9D8V - chains B and D of the 6 polymer chains in the assembly; structure by electron microscopy, 2.90 A resolution.

# Chain B (and D)
Protein: BG505 SOSIP gp41
Organism: Human immunodeficiency virus 1
Notes: chain D of this document is another copy of the same molecule, construct and numbering; everything in this record applies to it too
Reference sequence: Q2N0S5 (Q2N0S5_9HIV1); residues 519-664 here correspond to UniProt positions 516-661 (UniProt number = residue number - 3)
Chain sequence (146 residues; row label = number of the first residue in the row):
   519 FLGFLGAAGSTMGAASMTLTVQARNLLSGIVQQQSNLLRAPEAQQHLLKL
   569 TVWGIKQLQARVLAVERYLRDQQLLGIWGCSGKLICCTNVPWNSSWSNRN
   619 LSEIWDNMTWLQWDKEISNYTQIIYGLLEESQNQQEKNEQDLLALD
Unresolved in the structure: 547-565, 664
Disulfide bonds: Cys598-Cys604
Sequence notes: conflict Pro559 (Ile556 in Q2N0S5), Cys605 (Thr602 in Q2N0S5)

# Interface between chain B and chain D
Pairs across the interface (28; chain B residue first):
  Leu576(B) - Leu576(D)  hydrophobic
  Gln577(B) - Leu566(D)  hydrogen bond (side chain-backbone)
  Val583(B) - Val583(D)  hydrophobic
  Glu584(B) - Arg579(D)  salt bridge
  Glu584(B) - Val583(D)
  Leu587(B) - Leu545(D)
  Leu587(B) - Val583(D)  hydrophobic
  Leu587(B) - Tyr586(D)  hydrophobic
  Leu587(B) - Leu587(D)  hydrophobic
  Arg588(B) - Leu545(D)
  Arg588(B) - Ser546(D)
  Gln591(B) - Arg542(D)  hydrogen bond (side chain-backbone)
  Gln591(B) - Leu545(D)
  Gln591(B) - Tyr586(D)
  Gly594(B) - Gly600(D)
  Ile595(B) - Thr538(D)
  Ile595(B) - Ala541(D)  hydrophobic
  Ser599(B) - Gly600(D)
  Glu647(B) - Thr538(D)
  Glu647(B) - Arg542(D)  salt bridge
  Asn651(B) - Ser534(D)
  Asn651(B) - Met535(D)  hydrogen bond (side chain-backbone)
  Asn651(B) - Thr538(D)
  Glu654(B) - Lys601(D)
  Glu654(B) - Leu602(D)  hydrogen bond (side chain-backbone)
  Glu654(B) - Ile603(D)
  Lys655(B) - Met535(D)  hydrogen bond (side chain-backbone)
  Gln658(B) - Ile603(D)
Other interface residues (no listed pair), chain B (20 interface residues in all): Ile573, Val580, Leu581, Leu592, Gly597
Other interface residues (no listed pair), chain D (24 interface residues in all): Thr536, Leu537, Val539, Lys567, Leu568, Val580, Cys605

# Overview
20 residues of chain B and 24 residues of chain D are in contact; the contacts include 5 hydrogen bonds and 2
salt bridges. Among the polar pairs are Glu584(B)-Arg579(D), Glu647(B)-Arg542(D) and Gln577(B)-Leu566(D).
Both chains are BG505 SOSIP gp41 (Human immunodeficiency virus 1). Entry 9D8V (Cryo-EM structure of the BG505
SOSIPv2) was determined by electron microscopy together with 8UKI, 8ULR, 8ULS, 8ULT and 8ULU from the same
study.
